7YPA - chains D and G of the 9 polymer chains in the assembly; structure by electron microscopy, 3.05 A resolution.

[Chain D]
Protein: DNA-directed RNA polymerase subunit beta'
From: Escherichia coli K-12
Notes: EC 2.7.7.6
UniProtKB: P0A8T7 (RPOC_ECOLI); residues 1-1407 here = UniProt positions 1-1407
Sequence (1416 residues; row label = number of the first residue in the row):
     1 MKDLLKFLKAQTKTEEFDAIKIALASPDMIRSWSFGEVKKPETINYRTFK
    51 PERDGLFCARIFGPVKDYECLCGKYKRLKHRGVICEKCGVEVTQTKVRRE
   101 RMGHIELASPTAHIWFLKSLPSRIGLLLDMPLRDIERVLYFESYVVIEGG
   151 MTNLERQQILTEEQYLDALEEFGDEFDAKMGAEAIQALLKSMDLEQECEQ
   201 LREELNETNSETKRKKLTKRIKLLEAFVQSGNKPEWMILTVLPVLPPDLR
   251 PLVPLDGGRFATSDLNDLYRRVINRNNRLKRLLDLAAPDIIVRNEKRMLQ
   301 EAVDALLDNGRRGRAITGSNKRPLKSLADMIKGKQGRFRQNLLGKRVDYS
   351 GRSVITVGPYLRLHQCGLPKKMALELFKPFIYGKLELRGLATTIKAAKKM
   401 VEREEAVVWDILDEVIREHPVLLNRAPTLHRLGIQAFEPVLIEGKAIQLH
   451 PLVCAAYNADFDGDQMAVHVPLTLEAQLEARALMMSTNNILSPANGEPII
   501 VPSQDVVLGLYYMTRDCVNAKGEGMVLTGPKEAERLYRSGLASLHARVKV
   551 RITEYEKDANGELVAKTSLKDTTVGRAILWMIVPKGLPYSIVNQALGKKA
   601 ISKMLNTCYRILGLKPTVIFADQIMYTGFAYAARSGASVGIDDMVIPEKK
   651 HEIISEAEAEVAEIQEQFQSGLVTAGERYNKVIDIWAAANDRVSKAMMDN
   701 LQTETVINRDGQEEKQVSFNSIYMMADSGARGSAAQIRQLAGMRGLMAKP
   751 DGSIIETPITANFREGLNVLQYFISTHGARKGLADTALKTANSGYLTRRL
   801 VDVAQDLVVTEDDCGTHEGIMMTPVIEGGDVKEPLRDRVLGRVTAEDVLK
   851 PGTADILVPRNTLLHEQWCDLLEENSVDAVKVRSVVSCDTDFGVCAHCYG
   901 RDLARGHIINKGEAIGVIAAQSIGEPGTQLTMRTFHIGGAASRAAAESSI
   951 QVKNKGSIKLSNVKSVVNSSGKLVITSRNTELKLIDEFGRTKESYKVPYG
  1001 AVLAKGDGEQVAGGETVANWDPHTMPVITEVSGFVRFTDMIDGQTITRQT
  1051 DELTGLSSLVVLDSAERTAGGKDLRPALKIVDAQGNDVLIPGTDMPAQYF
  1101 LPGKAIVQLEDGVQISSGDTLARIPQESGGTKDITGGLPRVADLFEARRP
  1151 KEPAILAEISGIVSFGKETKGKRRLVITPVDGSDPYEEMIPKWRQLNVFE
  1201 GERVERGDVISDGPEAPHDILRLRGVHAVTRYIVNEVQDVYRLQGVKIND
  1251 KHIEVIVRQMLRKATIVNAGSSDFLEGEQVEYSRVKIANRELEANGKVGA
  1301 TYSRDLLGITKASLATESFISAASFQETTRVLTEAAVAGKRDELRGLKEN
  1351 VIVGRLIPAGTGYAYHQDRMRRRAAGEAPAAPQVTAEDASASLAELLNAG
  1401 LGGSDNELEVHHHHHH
Disordered / not traced: 1-16, 935-947, 1127-1134, 1371-1416
Differences from the reference sequence: expression tag (1408-1416)
Bound ions: Zn2+ site 1: Cys72, Cys85, Cys88; Mg2+: Asp460, Asp462, Asp464; Zn2+ site 2: Cys814, Cys888, Cys895, Cys898

[Chain G]
Molecule: 31-nt DNA strand
Sequence (31 nucleotides; numbered -14 to 16; the number before each row is that of its first residue; numbers below 1 keep their minus sign (DG-14 is residue -14)):
   -14 GGGTATTCGCCGTGAATAAAAAGGGTACGCC
Disordered / not traced: 14-16

[How chain D and chain G interact]
Pairs across the interface (24; chain D residue first):
  Lys118(D) - DC-4(G)  salt bridge to the phosphate
  Ser210(D) - DG-12(G)  hydrogen bond to the phosphate
  Ser210(D) - DT-11(G)  phosphate contact
  Glu211(D) - DT-11(G)  hydrogen bond to the phosphate
  Leu255(D) - DG9(G)  base contact
  Ala261(D) - DG9(G)  base contact
  Thr262(D) - DG10(G)  phosphate contact
  Arg311(D) - DG-3(G)  salt bridge to the phosphate
  Ser319(D) - DG10(G)  sugar contact
  Ser319(D) - DT11(G)  hydrogen bond to the phosphate
  Lys334(D) - DA1(G)  salt bridge to the phosphate
  Arg339(D) - DG-1(G)  salt bridge to the phosphate
  Arg339(D) - DA1(G)  salt bridge to the phosphate
  Arg346(D) - DA3(G)  salt bridge to the phosphate
  Arg352(D) - DT2(G)  phosphate contact
  Arg352(D) - DA3(G)  salt bridge to the phosphate
  Thr790(D) - DA0(G)  base contact
  Ala791(D) - DA0(G)  sugar contact
  Tyr795(D) - DT-2(G)  hydrogen bond to the phosphate
  Tyr795(D) - DG-1(G)  sugar contact
  Lys1172(D) - DT-9(G)  salt bridge to the phosphate
  Gln1326(D) - DT-2(G)  sugar contact
  Glu1327(D) - DG-3(G)  phosphate contact
  Glu1327(D) - DT-2(G)  hydrogen bond to the phosphate
Interface residues without a listed pair, chain D (22 interface residues in all): Asn209, Val253, Arg259, Gly794

[Summary]
22 residues of chain D face 14 of chain G across their interface; the contacts include 5 hydrogen bonds and 8
salt bridges. Polar contacts include Ser210(D)-DG-12(G), Glu211(D)-DT-11(G) and Ser319(D)-DT11(G). Cys72(D),
Cys85(D) and Cys88(D) coordinate Zn2+ site 1.
Here chain D is DNA-directed RNA polymerase subunit beta' (Escherichia coli K-12) and chain G is a 31-nt DNA
strand. Entry 7YPA (Cryo-EM structure of Escherichia coli hairpin-nucleation complex of transcription
termination (TTC-hairpin)) was determined by electron microscopy (same publication as 7YP9 and 7YPB).
